Entry 4BJP (X-ray diffraction, 2.50 A resolution); this record covers chain A.

[Chain A]
Molecule: Penicillin binding protein transpeptidase domain protein
Source organism: Escherichia coli
Notes: EC 2.4.1.129
UniProt: J2XFH0 (J2XFH0_ECOLX); residue numbers follow UniProt; this construct covers 67-577
Chain sequence (511 residues; each row starts with the number of its first residue):
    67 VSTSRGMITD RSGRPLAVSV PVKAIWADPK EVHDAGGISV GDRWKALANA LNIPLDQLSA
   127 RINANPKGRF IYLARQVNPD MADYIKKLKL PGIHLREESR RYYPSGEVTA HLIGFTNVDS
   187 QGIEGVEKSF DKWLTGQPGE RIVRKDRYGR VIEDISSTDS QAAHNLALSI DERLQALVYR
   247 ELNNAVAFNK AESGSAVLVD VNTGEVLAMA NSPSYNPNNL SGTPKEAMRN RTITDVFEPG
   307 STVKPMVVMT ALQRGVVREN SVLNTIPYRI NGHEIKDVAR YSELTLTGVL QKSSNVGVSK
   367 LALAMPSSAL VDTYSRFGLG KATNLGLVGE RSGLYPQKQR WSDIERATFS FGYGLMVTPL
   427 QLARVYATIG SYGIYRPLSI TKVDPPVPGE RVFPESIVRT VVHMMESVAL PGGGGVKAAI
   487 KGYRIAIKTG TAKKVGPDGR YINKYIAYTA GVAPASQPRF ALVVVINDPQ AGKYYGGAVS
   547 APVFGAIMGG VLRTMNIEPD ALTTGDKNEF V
Unresolved in the structure: 67-70, 93-112, 119-141, 152-162, 202-228, 537-543, 568-577
Ligand contacts:
  - 3-cyclohexyl-1-propylsulfonic acid (CXS), molecule 1: Glu-304, Leu-400, Gly-420, Leu-421, Met-422, Val-501, Gly-505, Arg-506, Tyr-507
  - 3-cyclohexyl-1-propylsulfonic acid (CXS), molecule 2: Arg-324, Glu-325, Asn-326
  - 3-cyclohexyl-1-propylsulfonic acid (CXS), molecule 3: Gln-403, Gln-405, Arg-406
From the paper describing this entry:
  - catalytic residues: Ser-307, Thr-497
  - catalytic residues: Lys-310, Ser-359, Asn-361, Lys-494, Thr-495, Gly-496 (proposed by the authors, not directly observed)
  - contacts within the chain: Ser-307/Tyr-514, Thr-497/Tyr-514
  - specificity-determining residues: Gly-418 (proposed by the authors, not directly observed)

[Summary]
Bound to chain A: 3 copies of 3-cyclohexyl-1-propylsulfonic acid. From the paper: catalytic residues Ser-307,
Thr-497 and Lys-310 among others; the specificity determinant Gly-418.
Chain A is Penicillin binding protein transpeptidase domain protein (Escherichia coli); the structure, Crystal
structure of E. coli penicillin binding protein 3, was determined by X-ray diffraction, deposited together
with 4BJQ.
